PDB entry 5OA8 | X-ray diffraction, 1.75 A resolution | chain A

== Chain A ==
Name: Iron/alpha-ketoglutarate-dependent dioxygenase asqJ
Organism: Emericella nidulans (strain FGSC A4 / ATCC 38163 / CBS 112.46 / NRRL 194 / M139)
Notes: EC 1.14.-.-
UniProt: Q5AR53 (ASQJ_EMENI); residues 2-308 here correspond to UniProt positions 110-416 (UniProt number = residue number + 108)
Amino-acid sequence (308 residues; row label = number of the first residue in the row):
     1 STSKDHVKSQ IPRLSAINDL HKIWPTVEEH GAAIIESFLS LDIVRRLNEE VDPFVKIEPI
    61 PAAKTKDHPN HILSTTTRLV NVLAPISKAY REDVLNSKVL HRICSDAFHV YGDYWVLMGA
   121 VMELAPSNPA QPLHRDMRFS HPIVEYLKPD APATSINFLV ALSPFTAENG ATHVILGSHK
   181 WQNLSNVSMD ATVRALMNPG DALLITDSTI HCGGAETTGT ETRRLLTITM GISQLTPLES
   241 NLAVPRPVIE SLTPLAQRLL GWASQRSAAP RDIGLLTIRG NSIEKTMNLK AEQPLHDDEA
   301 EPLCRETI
Unresolved in the structure: 1-7, 296-308
Construct notes: expression tag (1); engineered mutation Ile72 (Val180 in Q5AR53)
Ion coordination: Ni2+: His134, Asp136, His211 (together with 2-oxoglutaric acid)
Small-molecule neighbours:
  - demethylated cyclopeptin (58L): Asn70, Ile72, Leu73, Leu79, Met118, Met122, Gln131, Pro132, His134, Asp136, Met137, Arg138, Phe139, Asn157, Thr227, Ile273
  - 2-oxoglutaric acid (AKG): Leu73, Met122, Leu124, Gln131, His134, Asp136, Leu159, Phe165, Thr172, His211, Cys212, Gly213, Arg223, Leu225
Curated features (UniProtKB/Swiss-Prot):
  - binding site (Fe cation): His134, Asp136, His211
From the paper describing this entry:
  - Ni2+ coordination: His134, Asp136, His211
  - binding site for demethylated cyclopeptin: Ile72, His134
  - conformationally variable residues (side-chain flip): Ile72
  - mutagenesis - V72I, F139I: increased catalytic activity on demethylated cyclopeptin
  - mutagenesis - V72I: unchanged catalytic activity on desaturated intermediate 2

== Summary ==
Bound to chain A: 2-oxoglutaric acid and demethylated cyclopeptin. His134, Asp136 and His211 form the Ni2+
site. Curated annotation (UniProt) lists 3 Fe cation-binding residues. From the paper: a binding site for
demethylated cyclopeptin at Ile72 and His134; V72I and F139I increase catalytic activity on demethylated
cyclopeptin.
Chain A is Iron/alpha-ketoglutarate-dependent dioxygenase asqJ (Emericella nidulans (strain FGSC A4 / ATCC
38163 / CBS 112.46 / NRRL 194 / M139)); the structure, Fe(II)/(alpha)ketoglutarate-dependent dioxygenase
AsqJ_V72I mutant in complex with demethylated cyclopeptin (1d), was determined by X-ray diffraction (same
publication as 5OA4, 5OA7 and 6EOZ).
